PDB entry 5O7A | X-ray diffraction, 2.50 A resolution | chains A and E of the 6 polymer chains in the assembly

Chain A:
Protein: Tubulin alpha-1B chain
From: Bos taurus
UniProt: P81947 (TBA1B_BOVIN); numbering as in UniProt (aligned over 1-451)
Chain sequence (451 residues; each row starts with the number of its first residue):
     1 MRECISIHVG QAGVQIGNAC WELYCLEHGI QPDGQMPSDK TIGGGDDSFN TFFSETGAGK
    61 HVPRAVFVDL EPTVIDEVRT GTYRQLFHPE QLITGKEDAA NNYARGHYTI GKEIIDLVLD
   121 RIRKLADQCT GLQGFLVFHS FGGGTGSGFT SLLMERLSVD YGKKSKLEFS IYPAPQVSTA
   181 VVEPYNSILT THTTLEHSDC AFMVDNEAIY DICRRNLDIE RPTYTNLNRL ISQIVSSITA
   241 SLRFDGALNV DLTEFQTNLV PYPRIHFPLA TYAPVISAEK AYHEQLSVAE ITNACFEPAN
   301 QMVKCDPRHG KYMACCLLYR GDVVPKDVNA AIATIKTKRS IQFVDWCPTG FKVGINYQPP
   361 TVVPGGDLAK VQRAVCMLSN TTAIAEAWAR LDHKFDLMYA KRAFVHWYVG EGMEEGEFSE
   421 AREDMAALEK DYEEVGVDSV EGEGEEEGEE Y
Unresolved in the structure: 438-451
Residues lining bound ligands: GTP (guanosine-5'-triphosphate): Gly10, Gln11, Ala12, Gln15, Ile16, Asp69, Asp98, Ala99, Ala100, Asn101, Ser140, Gly142, Gly143, Gly144, Thr145, Gly146, Ile171, Pro173, Val177, Ser178, Thr179, Glu183, Asn206, Tyr224, Leu227, Asn228, Ile231

Chain E:
Protein: Stathmin-4
From: Rattus norvegicus
UniProt: P63043 (STMN4_RAT); residues 5-145 here correspond to UniProt positions 49-189 (UniProt number = residue number + 44)
Chain sequence (143 residues; numbered 3 to 145; the number before each row is that of its first residue):
     3 MADMEVIELN KCTSGQSFEV ILKPPSFDGV PEFNASLPRR RDPSLEEIQK KLEAAEERRK
    63 YQEAELLKHL AEKREHEREV IQKAIEENNN FIKMAKEKLA QKMESNKENR EAHLAAMLER
   123 LQEKDKHAEE VRKNKELKEE ASR
Unresolved in the structure: 3-5, 28-45, 142-145
Differences from the reference sequence: initiating methionine (3); expression tag (4)
UniProt features mapped onto this chain:
  - modified residue: Ser46 (Phosphoserine)

How chain A and chain E interact:
Residue-residue contacts (59):
  His107(A) - Leu54(E)
  Tyr108(A) - Leu54(E)  hydrophobic
  Tyr108(A) - Ala57(E)  hydrophobic
  Tyr108(A) - Arg61(E)
  Thr109(A) - Arg61(E)  hydrogen bond
  Lys112(A) - Glu58(E)  salt bridge
  Leu152(A) - Leu54(E)  hydrophobic
  Glu155(A) - Ile50(E)
  Arg156(A) - Leu47(E)
  Arg156(A) - Ile50(E)
  Arg156(A) - Gln51(E)
  Val159(A) - Ile50(E)  hydrophobic
  Asp245(A) - Cys14(E)  hydrogen bond
  Asp245(A) - Ser16(E)
  Ala247(A) - Asn12(E)
  Ala247(A) - Ser19(E)
  Leu248(A) - Ser19(E)
  Pro325(A) - Gln18(E)
  Pro325(A) - Phe20(E)  hydrophobic
  Asn329(A) - Met6(E)
  Asn329(A) - Val8(E)
  Asn329(A) - Phe20(E)
  Asn329(A) - Val22(E)
  Ile332(A) - Val22(E)  hydrophobic
  Ile332(A) - Leu24(E)  hydrophobic
  Lys336(A) - Leu24(E)
  Asp345(A) - Pro27(E)
  Trp346(A) - Pro27(E)
  Cys347(A) - Pro27(E)
  Pro348(A) - Lys25(E)
  Thr349(A) - Ile23(E)
  Thr349(A) - Leu24(E)  hydrogen bond (backbone-backbone)
  Thr349(A) - Lys25(E)  hydrogen bond (backbone-backbone)
  Gly350(A) - Val22(E)
  Gly350(A) - Ile23(E)
  Phe351(A) - Glu21(E)
  Phe351(A) - Val22(E)  hydrogen bond (backbone-backbone)
  Phe351(A) - Leu24(E)  hydrophobic
  Lys352(A) - Phe20(E)
  Lys352(A) - Glu21(E)
  Val353(A) - Ser19(E)
  Val353(A) - Phe20(E)  hydrogen bond (backbone-backbone)
  Gly354(A) - Gln18(E)
  Gly354(A) - Ser19(E)
  Ile355(A) - Gly17(E)
  Ile355(A) - Gln18(E)  hydrogen bond (backbone-backbone)
  Asn356(A) - Ser16(E)
  Tyr357(A) - Thr15(E)
  Tyr357(A) - Ser16(E)  hydrogen bond (backbone-backbone)
  Tyr357(A) - Gly17(E)
  Tyr357(A) - Gln18(E)  hydrogen bond
  Val409(A) - Gln64(E)  hydrogen bond (backbone-side chain)
  Gly410(A) - Arg61(E)
  Gly410(A) - Gln64(E)
  Glu411(A) - Arg61(E)  hydrogen bond (backbone-side chain)
  Gly412(A) - Ala57(E)
  Gly412(A) - Arg60(E)  hydrogen bond (backbone-side chain)
  Gly412(A) - Arg61(E)
  Glu414(A) - Arg60(E)  salt bridge
Other interface residues (no listed pair), chain A (38 interface residues in all): Gly246, Val328, Ala333, Gln358, Glu417
Other interface residues (no listed pair), chain E (29 interface residues in all): Pro26, Ser46, Lys53, Glu55

Summary:
Chain A and chain E form an interface of 38 and 29 residues respectively; the contacts include 12 hydrogen
bonds and 2 salt bridges. Polar pairs include Lys112(A)-Glu58(E), Glu414(A)-Arg60(E) and Thr109(A)-Arg61(E).
Bound to chain A: GTP.
Here chain A is Tubulin alpha-1B chain (Bos taurus) and chain E is Stathmin-4 (Rattus norvegicus). Entry 5O7A
(Quinolin-6-yloxyacetamides are microtubule destabilizing agents that bind to the colchicine site of tubulin)
was determined by X-ray diffraction.
